Entry 9ERJ (electron microscopy, 2.90 A resolution); this record covers chains D and E of the 6 polymer chains in the assembly.

Chain D:
Molecule: Na(+)-translocating ferredoxin:NAD(+) oxidoreductase complex subunit D
Source organism: Acetobacterium woodii DSM 1030
Notes: EC 7.2.1.2
Reference sequence: H6LC31 (RNFD_ACEWD); residue numbers follow UniProt; this construct covers 1-318
Sequence (318 residues; row label = number of the first residue in the row):
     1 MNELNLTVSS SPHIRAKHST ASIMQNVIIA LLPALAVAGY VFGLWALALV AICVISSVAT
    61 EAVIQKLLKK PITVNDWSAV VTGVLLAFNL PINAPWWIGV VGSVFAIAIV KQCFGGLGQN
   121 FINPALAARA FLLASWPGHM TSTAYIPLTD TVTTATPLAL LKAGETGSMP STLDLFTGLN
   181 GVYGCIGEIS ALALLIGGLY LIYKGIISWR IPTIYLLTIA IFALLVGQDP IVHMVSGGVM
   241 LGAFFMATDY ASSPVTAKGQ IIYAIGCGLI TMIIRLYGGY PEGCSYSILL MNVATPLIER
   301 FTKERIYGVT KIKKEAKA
Covalently attached groups: flavin mononucleotide (FMN) linked to T156
Residues lining bound ligands:
  - FMN (flavin mononucleotide): N89, R129, S142, Y145, L158, A159, G184, C185, E188, G237, G238, L241, M246, Y280, P281, E282, G283, C284, S285, Y286
  - riboflavin (RBF): I23, M24, V27, S78, V81, T82, L85, K111, L117, G118, N120, N123, P124, A125, I206, I207, F245, M246, T248, D249, Y250, A251
Curated features (UniProtKB/Swiss-Prot):
  - modified residue: T156 (FMN phosphoryl threonine)
Reported in the primary citation:
  - mutagenesis - N123A, D249A: abolished growth
  - mutagenesis - N123A, D249A: abolished catalytic activity
  - mutagenesis - F245A: unchanged growth

Chain E:
Molecule: Na(+)-translocating ferredoxin:NAD(+) oxidoreductase complex subunit E
Source organism: Acetobacterium woodii DSM 1030
Notes: EC 7.2.1.2
Reference sequence: H6LC29 (RNFE_ACEWD); residue numbers follow UniProt; this construct covers 1-196
Sequence (196 residues; numbered 1 to 196; the number before each row is that of its first residue):
     1 MNFMKNLTRG IIRENPTFVL VLGMCPTLAV TTSAINGMGM GLATMLVLIG SNVAISALRK
    61 VIPDNIRIPA FVVVIASFVT IVGMLMKAYV PALDAALGIF IPLIVVNCII LARAEAFAFS
   121 NGIADSFADA VGMGLGFTLA LTILGSIREI LGAGSIFGFS LFGAAYEPVL LMILPPGAFL
   181 TLGLLIGLIN WKTKKA
Bound ions: 2Fe-2S cluster Fe: C25, C108 (shared with 2 residues of chain A); Na+ near L103 (its only coordinating residue here)
Residues lining bound ligands: 2Fe-2S cluster (FES): G23, M24, C25, V106, N107, C108
Reported in the primary citation:
  - mutagenesis - R67A: abolished growth in response to H2 and CO2
  - mutagenesis - R67A, L103G: decreased catalytic activity
  - mutagenesis - N107A, E115Q: decreased growth
  - mutagenesis - L103G, V106G, E115K: abolished growth
  - mutagenesis - E115A: unchanged growth

Interface between chain D and chain E:
Residue-residue contacts - 10 pairs, chain D then chain E:
  F131(D) - L171(E)  hydrophobic
  A134(D) - L171(E)  hydrophobic
  S135(D) - P168(E)
  S135(D) - V169(E)
  S135(D) - L170(E)
  S135(D) - L171(E)
  W136(D) - E167(E)
  W136(D) - P168(E)
  W136(D) - V169(E)  hydrophobic
  H139(D) - E167(E)  salt bridge
Interface residues without a listed pair, chain D (6 interface residues in all): P137

Overview:
Chain D and chain E form an interface of 6 and 5 residues respectively, with 1 salt bridge. The salt-bridged
pair is H139(D)-E167(E). Chain D binds riboflavin. From the paper: L103G, V106G and E115K of chain E abolish
growth; N123A and D249A of chain D abolish growth; 10 substitutions were tested in all.
Here chain D is Na(+)-translocating ferredoxin:NAD(+) oxidoreductase complex subunit D and chain E is
Na(+)-translocating ferredoxin:NAD(+) oxidoreductase complex subunit E, both from Acetobacterium woodii DSM
1030. Entry 9ERJ (Cryo-EM structure of sodium pumping Rnf complex from Acetobacterium woodii reduced with low
potential Ferredoxin) was determined by electron microscopy (same publication as 9ERI, 9ERK and 9ERL).
